Entry 3Q4K (X-ray diffraction, 2.60 A resolution); this record covers chains A and C of the 4 polymer chains in the assembly.

# Chain A
Name: DNA polymerase III subunit beta
Organism: Escherichia coli
Notes: EC 2.7.7.7
UniProt: P0A988 (DPO3B_ECOLI); residue numbers follow UniProt; this construct covers 1-366
Amino-acid sequence (366 residues; row label = number of the first residue in the row):
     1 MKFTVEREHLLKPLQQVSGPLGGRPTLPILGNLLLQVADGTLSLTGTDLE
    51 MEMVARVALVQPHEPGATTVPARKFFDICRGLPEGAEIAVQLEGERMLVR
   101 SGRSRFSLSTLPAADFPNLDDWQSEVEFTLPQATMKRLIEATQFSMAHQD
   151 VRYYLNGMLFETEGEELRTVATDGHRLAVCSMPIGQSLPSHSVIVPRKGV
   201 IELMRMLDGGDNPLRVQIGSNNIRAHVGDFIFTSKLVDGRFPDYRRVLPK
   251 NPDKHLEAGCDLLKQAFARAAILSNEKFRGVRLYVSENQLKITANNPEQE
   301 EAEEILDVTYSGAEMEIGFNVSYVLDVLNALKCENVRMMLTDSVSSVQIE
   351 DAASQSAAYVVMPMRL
Not modelled in the structure: 19-25, 250-251, 366
Curated features (UniProtKB/Swiss-Prot):
  - binding site (DNA): Arg24, Arg73, Gln149, Tyr153, Tyr154

# Chain C
Name: peptide ligand
Amino-acid sequence (6 residues; numbered 367 to 372; the number before each row is that of its first residue):
   367 XQADLF
Modified residues: ACE (acetyl group) at position 367; Ala369 (2-amino-3-cyclohexyl-propionic acid; ALC); Phe372 (4-chloro-l-phenylalanine; 200)

# How chain A and chain C interact
Pairs across the interface (26; chain A residue first):
  Thr172(A) with Leu371(C); Phe372(C)
  Gly174(A) with Asp370(C); Leu371(C), hydrogen bond (backbone-backbone)
  His175(A) with Gln368(C); Ala369(C); Asp370(C); Leu371(C)
  Arg176(A) with Leu371(C)
  Pro242(A) with Phe372(C)
  Asp243(A) with Phe372(C)
  Tyr244(A) with Phe372(C)
  Val247(A) with Leu371(C), hydrophobic; Phe372(C)
  Tyr323(A) with Gln368(C)
  Val344(A) with Ala369(C)
  Met362(A) with Gln368(C), hydrogen bond (backbone-side chain); Ala369(C); Asp370(C); Leu371(C), hydrophobic
  Pro363(A) with Gln368(C), hydrogen bond (backbone-side chain); Ala369(C), hydrogen bond (backbone-backbone)
  Met364(A) with ACE_367(C); Gln368(C)
  Arg365(A) with ACE_367(C), hydrogen bond (backbone-backbone); Ala369(C)
Interface residues without a listed pair, chain A (16 interface residues in all): Leu177, Asn320

# In short
16 residues of chain A and 6 residues of chain C are in contact, with 5 hydrogen bonds. Polar contacts include
Met362(A)-Gln368(C), Pro363(A)-Gln368(C) and Gly174(A)-Leu371(C). UniProt lists 5 DNA-binding residues on
chain A.
Here chain A is DNA polymerase III subunit beta (Escherichia coli) and chain C is peptide ligand. Entry 3Q4K
(Structure of a small peptide ligand bound to E.coli DNA sliding clamp) was determined by X-ray diffraction,
deposited together with 3Q4J and 3Q4L.
